PDB entry 8G1J | X-ray diffraction, 2.30 A resolution | chains A and F of the 6 polymer chains in the assembly

== Chain A ==
Molecule: Cyclic GMP-AMP synthase
Source organism: Mus musculus
Notes: EC 2.7.7.86; fragment: catalytic domain, residues 147-507
UniProt: Q8C6L5 (CGAS_MOUSE); residue numbers follow UniProt; this construct covers 147-507
Chain sequence (364 residues; row label = number of the first residue in the row):
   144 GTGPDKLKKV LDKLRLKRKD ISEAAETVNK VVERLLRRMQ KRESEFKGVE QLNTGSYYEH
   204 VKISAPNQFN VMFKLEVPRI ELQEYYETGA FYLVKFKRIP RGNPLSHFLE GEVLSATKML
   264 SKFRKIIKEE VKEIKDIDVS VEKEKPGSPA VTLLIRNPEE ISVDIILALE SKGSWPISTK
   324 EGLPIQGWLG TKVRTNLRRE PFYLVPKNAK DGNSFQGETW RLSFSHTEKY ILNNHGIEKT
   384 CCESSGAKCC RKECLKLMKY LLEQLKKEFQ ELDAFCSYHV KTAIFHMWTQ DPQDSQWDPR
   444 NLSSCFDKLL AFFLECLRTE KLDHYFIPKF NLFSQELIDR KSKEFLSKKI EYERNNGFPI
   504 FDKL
Disordered / not traced: 144-147, 240-244, 351-358
Sequence notes: expression tag (144-146); engineered mutation Gln211 (Glu in Q8C6L5), Asn213 (Asp in Q8C6L5)
Metal / ion sites: Mg2+: Gln211, Asn213 (together with ATP); Zn2+: His378, Cys384, Cys385, Cys392
Ligand contacts:
  - ATP (adenosine-5'-triphosphate): Gly198, Ser199, Glu202, Lys205, Gln211, Asn213, Arg364, Ser368, Glu371, Lys402, Glu406, Ser420, Tyr421, Lys424, His467
  - GTP (guanosine-5'-triphosphate): Thr197, Gln211, Asn213, Met215, Pro289, Gly290, Ser291, Pro292, Ala293, Asp307, Ile309, Val348, Arg364, Ser366, Ser368
From the paper describing this entry:
  - binding site for GTP: Ser366
  - mutagenesis - E211Q/D213N/K382E: decreased binding to dsDNA
  - specificity-determining residues: His467 (proposed by the authors, not directly observed)
  - mutagenesis - R364A (33-fold), H467A: decreased catalytic activity on ATP/GTP
  - mutagenesis - H467A (2-fold): increased catalytic activity on GTP/GTP
  - specificity-determining residues: Ile309, Arg364
  - mutagenesis - R364A (10-fold): decreased catalytic activity on GTP/GTP
  - mutagenesis - R364A (4-fold): increased catalytic activity on ATP/ATP
  - mutagenesis - E211Q/D213N: abolished catalytic activity

== Chain F ==
Molecule: Palindromic DNA18
Sequence (18 nucleotides; row label = number of the first residue in the row):
     1 ATCTGTACAT GTACAGAT

== Interface between chain A and chain F ==
Residue-residue contacts - 13 pairs, chain A then chain F:
  Arg161(A) - DT4(F)  hydrogen bond to the base
  Arg161(A) - DG5(F)  hydrogen bond to the sugar
  Ser165(A) - DG5(F)  hydrogen bond to the phosphate
  Ser165(A) - DT6(F)  hydrogen bond to the phosphate
  Ala168(A) - DT6(F)  phosphate contact
  Ala168(A) - DA7(F)  phosphate contact
  Asn172(A) - DA7(F)  hydrogen bond to the phosphate
  Asn196(A) - DC8(F)  hydrogen bond to the phosphate
  Tyr200(A) - DT6(F)  hydrogen bond to the phosphate
  Tyr200(A) - DA7(F)  hydrogen bond to the phosphate
  Tyr201(A) - DA7(F)  phosphate contact
  Tyr201(A) - DC8(F)  phosphate contact
  Lys372(A) - DC8(F)  salt bridge to the phosphate
Interface residues without a listed pair, chain A (9 interface residues in all): Ile164

== Summary ==
9 residues of chain A face 5 of chain F across their interface, with 8 hydrogen bonds and 1 salt bridge. Polar
contacts include Arg161(A)-DT4(F), Arg161(A)-DG5(F) and Ser165(A)-DG5(F). The paper reports a binding site for
GTP at Ser366(A); R364A and H467A of chain A reduce catalytic activity on ATP/GTP; 4 substitutions were tested
in all.
Chain A is Cyclic GMP-AMP synthase (Mus musculus) and chain F is Palindromic DNA18; the structure, Structure
of Ternary Complex of cGAS with dsDNA and Bound ATP and ITP, was determined by X-ray diffraction together with
7UUX, 7UXW, 7UYQ, 7UYZ, 7UZR, 7V0W and 14 further entries from the same study.
